PDB entry 6ZMV | X-ray diffraction, 1.40 A resolution | chain A

== Chain A ==
Molecule: muramidase
Organism: Trichobolus zukalii
Notes: EC 3.2.1.17
Chain sequence (207 residues; numbered 1 to 207; the number before each row is that of its first residue):
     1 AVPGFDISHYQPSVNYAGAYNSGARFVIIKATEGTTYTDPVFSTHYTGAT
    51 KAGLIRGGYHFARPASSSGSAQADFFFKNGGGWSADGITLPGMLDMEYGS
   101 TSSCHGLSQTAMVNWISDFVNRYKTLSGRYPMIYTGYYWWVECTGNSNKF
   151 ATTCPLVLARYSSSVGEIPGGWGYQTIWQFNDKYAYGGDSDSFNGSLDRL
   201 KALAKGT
Cystine bridges: Cys104-Cys143
Reported in the primary citation:
  - catalytic residues: Asp95, Glu97 (proposed by the authors, not directly observed)
  - binding site for glycerol: Asp95, Glu97
  - conformationally variable residues (side-chain flip): Tyr10

== Summary ==
From the paper: catalytic residues Asp95 and Glu97; a binding site for glycerol at Asp95 and Glu97.
Chain A is muramidase (Trichobolus zukalii); the structure, Structure of muramidase from Trichobolus zukalii,
was determined by X-ray diffraction, deposited together with 6ZM8.
